Entry 5K5J (X-ray diffraction, 2.29 A resolution); this record covers chains A and C of the 3 polymer chains in the assembly.

[Chain A]
Protein: Transcriptional repressor CTCF
Organism: Homo sapiens
UniProtKB: P49711 (CTCF_HUMAN); residue numbers follow UniProt; this construct covers 378-489
Amino-acid sequence (117 residues; each row starts with the number of its first residue):
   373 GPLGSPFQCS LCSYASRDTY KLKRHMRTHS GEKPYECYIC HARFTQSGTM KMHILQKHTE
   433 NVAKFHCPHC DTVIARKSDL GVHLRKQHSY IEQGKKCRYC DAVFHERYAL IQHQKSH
Disordered / not traced: 373-375
Construct notes: expression tag (373-377)
Metal / ion sites: Zn2+ site 1: Cys381, Cys384, His397, His401; Zn2+ site 2: Cys409, Cys412, His425, His430; Zn2+ site 3: Cys439, Cys442, His455, His460; Zn2+ site 4: Cys469, Cys472, His485, His489
Reported in the primary citation:
  - binding site for the 13-nt DNA strand (chain C): Lys393
  - binding site for the 13-nt DNA strand: Tyr392
  - specificity-determining residues: Asp451 (proposed by the authors, not directly observed)

[Chain C]
Molecule: 13-nt DNA strand
Sequence (13 nucleotides; numbered 1 to 13; the number before each row is that of its first residue):
     1 TTGCCAGCAG GGG

[Interface between chain A and chain C]
Contacting residue pairs (34; chain A residue first):
  Tyr386(A) with DA9(C), sugar contact; DG10(C), hydrogen bond to the phosphate
  Lys393(A) with DG10(C), base contact; DG11(C), hydrogen bond to the base
  Arg396(A) with DA9(C), hydrogen bond to the base; DG10(C), hydrogen bond to the base
  His397(A) with DA9(C), salt bridge to the phosphate
  Thr400(A) with DC8(C), phosphate contact; DA9(C), phosphate contact
  Lys405(A) with DG7(C), salt bridge to the phosphate
  Phe416(A) with DA6(C), phosphate contact; DG7(C), phosphate contact
  Thr417(A) with DG7(C), hydrogen bond to the phosphate; DC8(C), phosphate contact
  Gln418(A) with DC8(C), base contact; DA9(C), hydrogen bond to the base
  Thr421(A) with DA6(C), sugar contact; DG7(C), base contact; DC8(C), hydrogen bond to the base
  His425(A) with DA6(C), salt bridge to the phosphate
  Lys429(A) with DC5(C), phosphate contact; DA6(C), salt bridge to the phosphate
  Ile446(A) with DG3(C), phosphate contact; DC4(C), phosphate contact
  Ala447(A) with DC4(C), hydrogen bond to the phosphate
  Arg448(A) with DC4(C), sugar contact; DC5(C), salt bridge to the phosphate
  Asp451(A) with DC4(C), base contact; DC5(C), hydrogen bond to the base
  His455(A) with DG3(C), salt bridge to the phosphate
  Lys458(A) with DT2(C), phosphate contact
  Gln459(A) with DT2(C), hydrogen bond to the phosphate
  Arg479(A) with DT1(C), phosphate contact; DT2(C), salt bridge to the phosphate
Interface residues without a listed pair, chain A (25 interface residues in all): Tyr392, Arg399, Arg415, Gln428, Thr444

[Overview]
Chain A and chain C form an interface of 25 and 11 residues respectively; the contacts include 10 hydrogen
bonds and 7 salt bridges. Polar contacts include Lys393(A)-DG11(C), Arg396(A)-DA9(C) and Arg396(A)-DG10(C).
The paper reports a binding site for the 13-nt DNA strand (chain C) at Lys393(A); a binding site for the 13-nt
DNA strand at Tyr392(A).
Chain A is Transcriptional repressor CTCF (Homo sapiens) and chain C is a 13-nt DNA strand; the structure,
Homo sapiens CCCTC-binding factor (CTCF) ZnF5-8 and DNA complex structure in space group P41212, was
determined by X-ray diffraction (same publication as 5K5H, 5K5I, 5K5L, 5KKQ, 5T00, 5T0U and 5UND).
